4QWX - chains O and U of the 28 polymer chains in the assembly; structure by X-ray diffraction, 2.90 A resolution.

== Chain O ==
Protein: Proteasome subunit alpha type-2
From: Saccharomyces cerevisiae
Notes: EC 3.4.25.1
UniProt: P23639 (PSA2_YEAST); numbering as in UniProt (aligned over 1-250)
Sequence (250 residues; row label = number of the first residue in the row):
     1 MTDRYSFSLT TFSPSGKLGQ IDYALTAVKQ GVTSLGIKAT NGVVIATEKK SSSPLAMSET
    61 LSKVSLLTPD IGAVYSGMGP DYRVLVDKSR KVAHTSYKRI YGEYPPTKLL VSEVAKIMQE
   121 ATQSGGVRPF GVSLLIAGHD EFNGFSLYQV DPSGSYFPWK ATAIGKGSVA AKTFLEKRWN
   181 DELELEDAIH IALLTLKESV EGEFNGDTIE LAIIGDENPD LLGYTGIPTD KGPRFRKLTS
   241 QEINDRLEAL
UniProt features mapped onto this chain:
  - cross-link: Lys108 (Glycyl lysine isopeptide (Lys-Gly) (interchain with G-Cter in ubiquitin))

== Chain U ==
Protein: Proteasome subunit alpha type-1
From: Saccharomyces cerevisiae
Notes: EC 3.4.25.1
UniProt: P21243 (PSA1_YEAST); residues -8 to 243 here correspond to UniProt positions 1-252 (UniProt number = residue number + 9)
Sequence (252 residues; row label = number of the first residue in the row; numbers below 1 keep their minus sign (Met-8 is residue -8)):
    -8 MSGAAAASAA GYDRHITIFS PEGRLYQVEY AFKATNQTNI NSLAVRGKDC TVVISQKKVP
    52 DKLLDPTTVS YIFCISRTIG MVVNGPIPDA RNAALRAKAE AAEFRYKYGY DMPCDVLAKR
   112 MANLSQIYTQ RAYMRPLGVI LTFVSVDEEL GPSIYKTDPA GYYVGYKATA TGPKQQEITT
   172 NLENHFKKSK IDHINEESWE KVVEFAITHM IDALGTEFSK NDLEVGVATK DKFFTLSAEN
   232 IEERLVAIAE QD
Not modelled in the structure: -8 to 1, 243

== Interface between chain O and chain U ==
Residue-residue contacts (65):
  Asp3(O) - Tyr124(U)
  Tyr5(O) - Ile7(U)
  Tyr5(O) - Ala123(U)  hydrophobic
  Tyr5(O) - Tyr124(U)  hydrophobic
  Leu9(O) - Ile9(U)  hydrophobic
  Leu9(O) - Ala123(U)  hydrophobic
  Gln20(O) - Ile9(U)
  Gln20(O) - Phe10(U)  hydrogen bond (side chain-backbone)
  Tyr23(O) - Phe10(U)  hydrophobic
  Tyr23(O) - Ser11(U)
  Tyr23(O) - Pro12(U)  hydrophobic
  Tyr23(O) - Gly14(U)
  Ala24(O) - Phe10(U)  hydrophobic
  Thr26(O) - Pro12(U)
  Thr26(O) - Glu13(U)
  Ala27(O) - Gly14(U)
  Ser52(O) - Tyr153(U)  hydrogen bond
  Ser53(O) - Thr170(U)
  Pro54(O) - Lys158(U)
  Pro54(O) - Glu174(U)
  Leu55(O) - Tyr157(U)
  Leu55(O) - Lys158(U)  hydrogen bond (backbone-backbone)
  Leu55(O) - Ala159(U)
  Leu55(O) - Thr170(U)
  Leu55(O) - Leu173(U)  hydrophobic
  Leu55(O) - Phe177(U)  hydrophobic
  Ala56(O) - Gly156(U)
  Ala56(O) - Tyr157(U)  hydrophobic
  Met57(O) - Arg37(U)
  Met57(O) - Val155(U)
  Met57(O) - Gly156(U)  hydrogen bond (backbone-backbone)
  Met57(O) - Tyr157(U)
  Met57(O) - Lys158(U)
  Thr60(O) - Tyr146(U)
  Thr60(O) - Val155(U)
  Thr60(O) - Gly156(U)  hydrogen bond (side chain-backbone)
  Leu61(O) - Tyr153(U)  hydrophobic
  Leu61(O) - Val155(U)  hydrophobic
  Met78(O) - Phe10(U)  hydrophobic
  Met78(O) - Leu16(U)  hydrophobic
  Pro80(O) - Gln117(U)
  Pro80(O) - Ala151(U)
  Pro80(O) - Gly152(U)
  Pro80(O) - Tyr153(U)
  Asp81(O) - Gln117(U)
  Arg83(O) - Ala113(U)  hydrogen bond (side chain-backbone)
  Arg83(O) - Asn114(U)
  Arg83(O) - Gly152(U)  hydrogen bond (side chain-backbone)
  Arg83(O) - Tyr154(U)
  Val84(O) - Asn114(U)
  Val84(O) - Gln117(U)
  Asp87(O) - Lys110(U)  salt bridge
  Asp87(O) - Asn114(U)
  Gly126(O) - Arg122(U)
  Gly126(O) - Ala123(U)  hydrogen bond (backbone-backbone)
  Val127(O) - Gln121(U)
  Val127(O) - Arg122(U)
  Arg128(O) - Thr8(U)
  Arg128(O) - Phe10(U)
  Arg128(O) - Leu16(U)
  Arg128(O) - Thr120(U)  hydrogen bond (side chain-backbone)
  Arg128(O) - Gln121(U)  hydrogen bond (backbone-backbone)
  Pro129(O) - Phe10(U)
  Phe130(O) - Gln121(U)
  Gly131(O) - Phe10(U)
Also at the interface, not in a pair above, chain O (30 interface residues in all): Thr2, Ala121
Also at the interface, not in a pair above, chain U (34 interface residues in all): Thr160

== Overview ==
The interface between chain O and chain U involves 30 residues on one side and 34 on the other; the contacts
include 10 hydrogen bonds and 1 salt bridge. Among the polar pairs are Asp87(O)-Lys110(U), Gln20(O)-Phe10(U)
and Ser52(O)-Tyr153(U).
Here chain O is Proteasome subunit alpha type-2 and chain U is Proteasome subunit alpha type-1, both from
Saccharomyces cerevisiae. Entry 4QWX (yCP in complex with the epoxyketone inhibitor ONX 0914) was determined
by X-ray diffraction, deposited together with 4QUX, 4QUY, 4QV0, 4QV1, 4QV3, 4QV4 and 42 further entries.
